7N9X - chains AAA and GGG of the 9 polymer chains in the assembly; structure by X-ray diffraction, 3.51 A resolution.

# Chain AAA
Molecule: Capsid protein
Organism: Human immunodeficiency virus 1
UniProt: B6DRA0 (B6DRA0_9HIV1); residues 1-222 here correspond to UniProt positions 133-354 (UniProt number = residue number + 132)
Chain sequence (222 residues; numbered 1 to 222; the number before each row is that of its first residue):
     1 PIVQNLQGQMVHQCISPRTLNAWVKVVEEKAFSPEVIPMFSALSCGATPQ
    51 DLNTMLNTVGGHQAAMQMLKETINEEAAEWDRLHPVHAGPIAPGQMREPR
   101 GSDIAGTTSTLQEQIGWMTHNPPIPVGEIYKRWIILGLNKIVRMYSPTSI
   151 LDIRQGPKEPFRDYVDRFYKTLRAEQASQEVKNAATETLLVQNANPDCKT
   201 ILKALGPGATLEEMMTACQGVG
Unresolved in the structure: 220-222
Differences from the reference sequence: conflict C14 (Ala146 in B6DRA0), C45 (Glu177 in B6DRA0), A184 (Trp316 in B6DRA0), A185 (Met317 in B6DRA0)

# Chain GGG
Molecule: Peptidyl-prolyl cis-trans isomerase A
Organism: Homo sapiens
Notes: EC 5.2.1.8
UniProt: P62937 (PPIA_HUMAN); residues 1-165 here = UniProt positions 1-165
Chain sequence (165 residues; each row starts with the number of its first residue):
     1 MVNPTVFFDIAVDGEPLGRVSFELFADKVPKTAENFRALSTGEKGFGYKG
    51 SCFHRIIPGFMCQGGDFTRHNGTGGKSIYGEKFEDENFILKHTGPGILSM
   101 ANAGPNTNGSQFFICTAKTEWLDGKHVVFGKVKEGMNIVEAMERFGSRNG
   151 KTSKKITIADCGQLE
Swiss-Prot annotation at these positions:
  - modified residue: M1 (N-acetylmethionine), V2 (N-acetylvaline), K28 (N6-acetyllysine), K44 (N6-acetyllysine), K76 (N6-acetyllysine), S77 (Phosphoserine), K82 (N6-acetyllysine), T93 (Phosphothreonine), K125 (N6-acetyllysine), K131 (N6-acetyllysine), K133 (N6-acetyllysine)
  - glycosylation: N108 (N-linked (GlcNAc...) asparagine)
  - cross-link (Glycyl lysine isopeptide (Lys-Gly)): K28 (interchain with G-Cter in SUMO2), K82 (interchain with G-Cter in SUMO2)
  - mutagenesis: R55 (R55A: Loss of peptidyl-prolyl cis-trans isomerase activity. No loss of its interaction with BSG/CD147 or its ability to induce leukocyte chemotaxis. No effect on its interaction with MAP3K5/ASK1 ...), F60 (F60A: Loss of ability to stimulate MAPK/ERK phosphorylation), R69 (R69A: No effect on peptidyl-prolyl cis-trans isomerase activity. Reduced interaction with BSG/CD147 and ability to induce leukocyte chemotaxis), H70 (H70A: No effect on peptidyl-prolyl cis-trans isomerase activity. Reduced interaction with BSG/CD147 and ability to induce leukocyte chemotaxis), T107 (T107A: No effect on peptidyl-prolyl cis-trans isomerase activity. Reduced interaction with BSG/CD147 and ability to induce leukocyte chemotaxis), F113 (F113A: Reduced ability to stimulate MAPK/ERK phosphorylation), W121 (W121A: 200-fold decrease of sensitivity to CsA. Reduced ability to stimulate MAPK/ERK phosphorylation; W121E: Loss of peptidyl-prolyl cis-trans isomerase activity ...), K125 (K125Q: Acetylation-mimetic mutant; no effect on its interaction with TARDBP; K125R: Loss of acetylation and interaction with TARDBP), H126 (H126A: Loss of peptidyl-prolyl cis-trans isomerase activity and interaction with HCV NS5A. Loss of ability to stimulate MAPK/ERK phosphorylation)

# Chain AAA / chain GGG interface
Residue-residue contacts (24):
  P85(AAA) with T73(GGG)
  V86(AAA) with T73(GGG)
  H87(AAA) with N71(GGG), hydrogen bond (side chain-backbone); G72(GGG); T73(GGG)
  A88(AAA) with Q63(GGG), hydrogen bond (backbone-side chain); G72(GGG), hydrogen bond (backbone-backbone); Q111(GGG)
  G89(AAA) with R55(GGG); Q63(GGG); A101(GGG)
  P90(AAA) with R55(GGG), hydrogen bond (backbone-side chain); F60(GGG); M61(GGG), hydrophobic; Q63(GGG); F113(GGG), hydrophobic; L122(GGG), hydrophobic; H126(GGG)
  I91(AAA) with F60(GGG); W121(GGG)
  A92(AAA) with R55(GGG); F60(GGG), hydrophobic
  P93(AAA) with W121(GGG)
  R100(AAA) with A103(GGG)
Other interface residues (no listed pair), chain GGG (16 interface residues in all): H54, N102

# In short
The interface between chain AAA and chain GGG involves 10 residues on one side and 16 on the other, with 4
hydrogen bonds. Polar pairs include H87(AAA)-N71(GGG), A88(AAA)-Q63(GGG) and P90(AAA)-R55(GGG). UniProt lists
9 mutagenesis sites on chain GGG.
Chain AAA is Capsid protein (Human immunodeficiency virus 1) and chain GGG is Peptidyl-prolyl cis-trans
isomerase A (Homo sapiens); the structure, CA-targeting nanobody is a tool for studying HIV-1 capsid lattice
interactions, was determined by X-ray diffraction.
